7WIV - chains A and B; structure by electron microscopy, 2.88 A resolution.

# Chain A
Protein: Mycobactin import ATP-binding/permease protein IrtA
From: Mycobacterium tuberculosis H37Rv
Notes: EC 7.2.2.-
Reference sequence: P9WQJ9 (IRTA_MYCTU); numbering as in UniProt (aligned over 1-859)
Sequence (859 residues; numbered 1 to 859; the number before each row is that of its first residue):
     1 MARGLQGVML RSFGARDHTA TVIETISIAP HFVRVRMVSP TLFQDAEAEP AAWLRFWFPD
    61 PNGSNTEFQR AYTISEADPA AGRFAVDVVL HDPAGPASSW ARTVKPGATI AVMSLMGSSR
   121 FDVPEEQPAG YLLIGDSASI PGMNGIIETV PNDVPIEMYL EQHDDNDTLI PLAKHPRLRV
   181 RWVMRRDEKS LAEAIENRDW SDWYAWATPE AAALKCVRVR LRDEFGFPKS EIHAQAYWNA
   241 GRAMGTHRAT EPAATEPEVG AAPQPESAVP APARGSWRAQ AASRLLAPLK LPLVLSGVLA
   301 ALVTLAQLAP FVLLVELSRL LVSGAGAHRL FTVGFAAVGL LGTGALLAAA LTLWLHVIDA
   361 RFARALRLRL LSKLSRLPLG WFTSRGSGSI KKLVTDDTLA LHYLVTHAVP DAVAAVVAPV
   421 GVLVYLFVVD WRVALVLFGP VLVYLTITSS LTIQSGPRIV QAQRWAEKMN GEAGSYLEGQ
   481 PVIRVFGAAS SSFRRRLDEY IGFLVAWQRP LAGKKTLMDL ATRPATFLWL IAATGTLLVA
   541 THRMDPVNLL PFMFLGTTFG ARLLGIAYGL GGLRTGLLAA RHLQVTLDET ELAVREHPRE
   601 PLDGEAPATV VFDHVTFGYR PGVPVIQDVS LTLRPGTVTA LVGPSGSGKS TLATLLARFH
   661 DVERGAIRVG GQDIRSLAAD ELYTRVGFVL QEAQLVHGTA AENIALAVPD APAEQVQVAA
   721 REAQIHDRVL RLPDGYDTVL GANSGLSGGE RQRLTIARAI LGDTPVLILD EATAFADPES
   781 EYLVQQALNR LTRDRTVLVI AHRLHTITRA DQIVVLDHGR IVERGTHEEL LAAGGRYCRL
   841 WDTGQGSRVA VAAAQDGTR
Disordered / not traced: 1-275, 847-859
Curated features (UniProtKB/Swiss-Prot):
  - binding site (FAD): Arg70 to Thr73, Asp87 to His91, Ala97, Ser98
  - binding site (ATP): Gly643 to Ser650
  - mutagenesis: Arg70 (R70A: No change in FAD-binding and in activity), Tyr72 (Y72A: Decrease in FAD-binding and loss of activity), Thr73 (T73A: Decrease in FAD-binding and loss of activity)
Residues lining bound ligands: AMP-PNP (ANP; phosphoaminophosphonic acid-adenylate ester): Ser384, Tyr619, Arg620, Val625, Pro644, Ser645, Gly646, Ser647, Gly648, Lys649, Ser650, Thr651, His802
From the paper describing this entry:
  - catalytic residues: Glu771 (proposed by the authors, not directly observed)
  - mutagenesis - S647C: decreased catalytic activity on ATP

# Chain B
Protein: Mycobactin import ATP-binding/permease protein IrtB
From: Mycobacterium tuberculosis H37Rv
Notes: EC 7.2.2.-
Reference sequence: P9WQJ7 (IRTB_MYCTU); residues 1-579 here = UniProt positions 1-579
Sequence (579 residues; row label = number of the first residue in the row):
     1 MIRTWIALVP NDHRARLIGF ALLAFCSVVA RAVGTVLLVP LMAALFGEAP QRAWLWLGWL
    61 SAATVAGWVL DAVTARIGIE LGFAVLNHTQ HDVADRLPVV RLDWFTAENT ATARQAIAAT
   121 GPELVGLVVN LVTPLTSAIL LPAVIALALL PISWQLGVAA LAGVPLLLGA LWASAAFARR
   181 ADTAADKANT ALTERIIEFA RTQQALRAAR RVEPARSLVG NALASQHTAT MRLLGMQIPG
   241 QLLFSIASQL ALIVLAGTTA ALTITGTLTV PEAIALIVVM VRYLEPFTAV SELAPALEST
   301 RATLGRIGSV LTAPVMVAGS GTWRDGAVVP RIEFDDVAFG YDGGSGPVLD GVSFCLQPGT
   361 TTAIVGPSGC GKSTILALIA GLHQPTRGRV LIDGTDVATL DARAQQAVCS VVFQHPYLFH
   421 GTIRDNVFAA DPGASDDQFA QAVRLARVDE LIARLPDGAN TIVGEAGSAL SGGERQRVSI
   481 ARALLKAAPV LLVDEATSAL DAENEAAVVD ALAADPRSRT RVIVAHRLAS IRHADRVLFV
   541 DDGRVVEDGS ISELLTAGGR FSQFWRQQHE AAEWQILAE
Disordered / not traced: 1-3
Curated features (UniProtKB/Swiss-Prot):
  - binding site (ATP): Gly366 to Ser373
From the paper describing this entry:
  - catalytic residues: Glu495 (proposed by the authors, not directly observed)
  - mutagenesis - C370S: unchanged catalytic activity on ATP

# How chain A and chain B interact
Residue-residue contacts (195; chain A residue first):
  Ala306(A) with Gln249(B)
  Pro310(A) with Gln249(B)
  Phe311(A) with Val281(B), hydrophobic
  Leu314(A) with Leu252(B), hydrophobic; Ala256(B), hydrophobic; Ile277(B), hydrophobic; Val281(B), hydrophobic
  Val322(A) with Val270(B), hydrophobic; Ile274(B), hydrophobic
  Leu330(A) with Ile264(B), hydrophobic
  Ala337(A) with Ile253(B), hydrophobic
  Leu341(A) with Ile246(B), hydrophobic; Gln249(B); Leu250(B), hydrophobic
  Ala345(A) with Leu242(B); Ile246(B), hydrophobic
  Ala348(A) with Leu242(B), hydrophobic
  Thr352(A) with Leu234(B); Ile238(B)
  Leu353(A) with Leu234(B), hydrophobic
  His356(A) with Leu234(B); Gln237(B)
  Arg364(A) with Ala224(B), hydrogen bond (side chain-backbone); Ser225(B), hydrogen bond (side chain-backbone); Thr228(B), hydrogen bond
  Arg367(A) with Leu192(B); Thr193(B); Ile196(B); Leu223(B)
  Leu368(A) with Gly220(B); Leu223(B), hydrophobic
  Leu371(A) with Phe199(B); Arg216(B); Val219(B), hydrophobic; Gly220(B)
  Leu374(A) with Ile196(B), hydrophobic; Ala200(B), hydrophobic; Arg207(B), hydrogen bond (backbone-side chain)
  Ser375(A) with Arg207(B); Arg216(B)
  Leu377(A) with Arg207(B), hydrogen bond (backbone-side chain)
  Leu379(A) with Gln203(B); Gln204(B); Arg207(B)
  Phe382(A) with Ala200(B); Arg207(B)
  Thr383(A) with Gln204(B)
  Lys391(A) with Ile197(B)
  Val394(A) with Thr193(B)
  Thr395(A) with Asn189(B), hydrogen bond (backbone-side chain); Thr193(B), hydrogen bond; Ile197(B)
  Thr398(A) with Asn189(B)
  Leu399(A) with Asp186(B)
  Tyr403(A) with Asp182(B), hydrogen bond (side chain-backbone)
  His407(A) with Asp182(B), salt bridge; Gln237(B)
  Met469(A) with Ala118(B)
  Asn470(A) with Arg114(B), hydrogen bond (backbone-side chain); Ala118(B)
  Gly471(A) with Arg114(B)
  Ala473(A) with Arg114(B)
  Gly474(A) with Arg114(B)
  Ser475(A) with Tyr417(B), hydrogen bond (backbone-side chain)
  Tyr476(A) with Ala94(B), hydrogen bond (side chain-backbone); Leu97(B), hydrophobic; Pro98(B)
  Leu477(A) with Leu97(B), hydrophobic; Thr110(B); Ala113(B), hydrophobic; Arg114(B)
  Gly479(A) with Tyr417(B)
  Gln480(A) with Leu97(B); Pro98(B)
  Pro481(A) with Phe413(B), hydrophobic
  Val482(A) with Phe413(B), hydrophobic; Tyr417(B), hydrophobic; Arg482(B)
  Arg484(A) with Leu97(B), hydrogen bond (side chain-backbone); Pro98(B); Val100(B), hydrogen bond (side chain-backbone); Phe105(B); Met316(B); Leu382(B); Gln406(B)
  Val485(A) with Gln406(B); Cys409(B); Phe413(B), hydrophobic; Lys486(B), hydrogen bond (backbone-side chain)
  Phe486(A) with Val411(B); Ala429(B); Ala430(B), hydrophobic; Arg482(B); Lys486(B)
  Ala488(A) with Ala429(B)
  Ala489(A) with Phe419(B)
  Ser492(A) with Phe419(B)
  Phe493(A) with Ala94(B), hydrophobic; Ile117(B), hydrophobic
  Arg494(A) with His91(B); Ala94(B); Asp95(B), salt bridge
  Leu497(A) with Gln90(B); His91(B)
  Asp498(A) with His91(B), salt bridge
  Ile501(A) with Asn87(B); His91(B)
  Leu504(A) with Leu86(B), hydrophobic
  Gln508(A) with Phe83(B)
  Arg509(A) with Glu80(B), salt bridge; Phe83(B)
  Ala512(A) with Arg76(B); Ile79(B), hydrophobic
  Gly513(A) with Arg76(B)
  Thr516(A) with Ala75(B); Arg76(B)
  Leu520(A) with Trp68(B); Asp71(B)
  Arg523(A) with Asp71(B), salt bridge
  Pro524(A) with Arg282(B)
  Ala525(A) with Thr64(B)
  Thr526(A) with Trp68(B), hydrogen bond
  Leu528(A) with Leu38(B), hydrophobic; Arg282(B)
  Trp529(A) with Leu60(B); Ser61(B), hydrogen bond; Thr64(B)
  Ala532(A) with Leu57(B), hydrophobic; Leu60(B), hydrophobic
  Ala533(A) with Leu57(B), hydrophobic
  Thr536(A) with Ala53(B); Leu57(B)
  Leu537(A) with Trp54(B), hydrophobic
  Val539(A) with Leu45(B), hydrophobic
  Ala540(A) with Pro50(B)
  Pro546(A) with Leu45(B); Phe46(B)
  Val547(A) with Phe46(B)
  Leu550(A) with Phe46(B), hydrophobic; Ile274(B), hydrophobic; Val278(B), hydrophobic
  Met553(A) with Met42(B), hydrophobic
  Phe554(A) with Val281(B), hydrophobic
  Thr557(A) with Arg282(B), hydrogen bond; Glu285(B), hydrogen bond
  Thr558(A) with Glu285(B)
  Val638(A) with Leu577(B); Ala578(B), hydrophobic
  Phe659(A) with Gln204(B)
  Asp680(A) with Arg210(B); Glu213(B)
  Tyr683(A) with Arg207(B); Arg210(B), hydrogen bond (backbone-side chain)
  Thr684(A) with Arg210(B), hydrogen bond
  Phe688(A) with Ala208(B), hydrophobic
  Gln694(A) with Arg201(B), hydrogen bond (side chain-backbone); Gln203(B); Gln204(B), hydrogen bond (side chain-backbone); Ala205(B), hydrogen bond (side chain-backbone)
  Leu695(A) with Arg201(B), hydrogen bond (backbone-side chain)
  Val696(A) with Thr202(B)
  His697(A) with Glu198(B)
  Leu706(A) with Ala205(B); Ala209(B), hydrophobic; Arg211(B), hydrogen bond (backbone-side chain)
  Ala707(A) with Ala209(B); Arg210(B)
  Pro709(A) with Arg211(B)
  Ser747(A) with Ser368(B)
  Arg758(A) with Ala205(B)
  Phe775(A) with Thr497(B)
  Pro778(A) with Thr497(B)
  Glu779(A) with Gly366(B); Pro367(B); Ser368(B); Lys372(B), salt bridge; His526(B), salt bridge
  Glu781(A) with Ala571(B)
  Tyr782(A) with Gln567(B); Glu570(B), hydrogen bond; Ala571(B), hydrophobic
  Gln785(A) with Ala571(B), hydrogen bond (side chain-backbone); Trp574(B)
  Leu788(A) with Trp574(B), hydrophobic
  Asn789(A) with Trp574(B), hydrogen bond
  Val799(A) with Ile576(B), hydrophobic
  His802(A) with Leu500(B)
  Thr806(A) with Trp574(B); Gln575(B); Ile576(B), hydrogen bond (backbone-backbone)
  Thr808(A) with Gln575(B)
  Arg809(A) with Gln575(B); Leu577(B)
  Asp811(A) with Ala578(B)
  Gln845(A) with Ala502(B)
Interface residues without a listed pair, chain A (143 interface residues in all): Gln307, Leu317, Ser318, Leu321, Ala327, Val338, Ala349, Ser372, Pro378, Ile390, His402, Glu472, Gly487, Tyr500, Val505, His542, Leu549, Tyr568, Gly636, Glu692, Ala705, Asn743, Gly762, Thr764, Leu769, Glu771, Ala774, Ala776, Asp777, Thr792, Arg793, Arg803, His805, Ala810
Interface residues without a listed pair, chain B (134 interface residues in all): Gly34, Leu41, Gln51, Ala72, Val99, Arg101, Leu102, Gly121, Pro122, Ala185, Thr190, His227, Leu233, Gln241, Ser245, Ala260, Thr263, Pro295, Ala296, Ser345, Ser410, His420, Pro432, Ala483, Ala499, Gln568, Glu579

# In short
Chain A and chain B form an interface of 143 and 134 residues respectively, with 29 hydrogen bonds and 7 salt
bridges. Polar pairs include His407(A)-Asp182(B), Arg494(A)-Asp95(B) and Asp498(A)-His91(B). Bound to chain A:
AMP-PNP. The paper reports catalytic residues Glu771(A) and Glu495(B); S647C of chain A reduces catalytic
activity on ATP.
Chain A is Mycobactin import ATP-binding/permease protein IrtA and chain B is Mycobactin import
ATP-binding/permease protein IrtB, both from Mycobacterium tuberculosis H37Rv; the structure, Cryo-EM
structure of Mycobacterium tuberculosis irtAB in complex with an AMP-PNP, was determined by electron
microscopy, deposited together with 7WIU, 7WIW and 7WIX.
